PDB entry 1XVG | X-ray diffraction, 1.96 A resolution | chains C and E of the 6 polymer chains in the assembly

Chain C:
Protein: Methane monooxygenase component A beta chain
Organism: Methylococcus capsulatus
Notes: EC 1.14.13.25; fragment: beta subunit
UniProt: P18798 (MEMB_METCA); residue numbers follow UniProt; this construct covers 1-389
Chain sequence (389 residues; numbered 1 to 389; the number before each row is that of its first residue):
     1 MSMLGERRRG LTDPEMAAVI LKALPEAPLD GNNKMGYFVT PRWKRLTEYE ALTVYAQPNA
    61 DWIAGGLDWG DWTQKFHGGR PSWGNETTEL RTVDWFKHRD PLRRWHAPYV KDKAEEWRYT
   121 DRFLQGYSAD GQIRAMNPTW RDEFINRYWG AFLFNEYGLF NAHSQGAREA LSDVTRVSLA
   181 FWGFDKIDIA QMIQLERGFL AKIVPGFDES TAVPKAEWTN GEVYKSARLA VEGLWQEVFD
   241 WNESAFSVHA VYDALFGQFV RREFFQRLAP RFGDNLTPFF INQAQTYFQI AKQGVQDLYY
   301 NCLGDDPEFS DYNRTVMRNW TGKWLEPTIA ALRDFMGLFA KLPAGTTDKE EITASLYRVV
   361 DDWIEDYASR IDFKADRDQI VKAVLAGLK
Unresolved in the structure: 1
Metal / ion sites: Ca2+ site 1 near E222 (its only coordinating residue here); Ca2+ site 2 near D348 (its only coordinating residue here); Ca2+ site 3: D376, D378
Ligand contacts:
  - 2-bromoethanol (BRJ), molecule 1: L102, Q289, I290, Q293
  - 2-bromoethanol (BRJ), molecule 2: E116, N282, Q283, T286, Y287
  - 2-bromoethanol (BRJ), molecule 3: Y119, R122, F123
  - 2-bromoethanol (BRJ), molecule 4: R122, Q125, G126
  - 2-bromoethanol (BRJ), molecule 5: F184, I187, Q191

Chain E:
Protein: Methane monooxygenase component A gamma chain
Organism: Methylococcus capsulatus
Notes: EC 1.14.13.25; fragment: gamma subunit
UniProt: P11987 (MEMG_METCA); residues 1-170 here correspond to UniProt positions 0-169 (UniProt number = residue number - 1)
Chain sequence (170 residues; each row starts with the number of its first residue):
     1 MAKLGIHSND TRDAWVNKIA QLNTLEKAAE MLKQFRMDHT TPFRNSYELD NDYLWIEAKL
    61 EEKVAVLKAR AFNEVDFRHK TAFGEDAKSV LDGTVAKMNA AKDKWEAEKI HIGFRQAYKP
   121 PIMPVNYFLD GERQLGTRLM ELRNLNYYDT PLEELRKQRG VRVVHLQSPH
Unresolved in the structure: 1-2, 169-170

How chain C and chain E interact:
Residue-residue contacts (59; chain C residue first):
  D61(C) with H7(E), salt bridge; R12(E), salt bridge; W55(E)
  W62(C) with L54(E); W55(E); A58(E)
  L67(C) with H7(E), hydrogen bond (backbone-side chain)
  D68(C) with H7(E)
  W69(C) with I6(E), hydrophobic; H7(E)
  G70(C) with L54(E)
  D71(C) with Y53(E); L54(E)
  H77(C) with H111(E); L139(E); M140(E); R143(E), hydrogen bond
  G78(C) with H111(E); I112(E); R115(E); L139(E)
  G79(C) with R115(E)
  R80(C) with R115(E); E132(E)
  P81(C) with R115(E)
  N85(C) with A58(E); E61(E)
  E86(C) with R115(E), salt bridge; K119(E); P120(E); V125(E); F128(E)
  T87(C) with V125(E)
  T88(C) with V125(E)
  E89(C) with P124(E); V125(E), hydrogen bond (side chain-backbone)
  R91(C) with A58(E); E61(E), salt bridge
  Q165(C) with L129(E)
  V238(C) with N126(E)
  F239(C) with N126(E), hydrogen bond (backbone-side chain); L129(E); D130(E)
  D240(C) with N126(E), hydrogen bond (backbone-side chain)
  E243(C) with N126(E), hydrogen bond
  F309(C) with E62(E); V66(E), hydrophobic
  Y312(C) with A65(E); V66(E), hydrophobic; A69(E), hydrophobic; F77(E)
  T315(C) with A69(E)
  V316(C) with F77(E), hydrophobic
  R318(C) with E74(E)
  N319(C) with E74(E), hydrogen bond (side chain-backbone); F77(E); R78(E), hydrogen bond
  K323(C) with R78(E); N126(E)
Also at the interface, not in a pair above, chain C (32 interface residues in all): E237, E308
Also at the interface, not in a pair above, chain E (33 interface residues in all): P121, R133, N144

In short:
The interface between chain C and chain E involves 32 residues on one side and 33 on the other, with 8
hydrogen bonds and 4 salt bridges. Polar contacts include D61(C)-H7(E), D61(C)-R12(E) and E86(C)-R115(E).
Ligands of chain C: 5 copies of 2-bromoethanol.
Chain C is Methane monooxygenase component A beta chain and chain E is Methane monooxygenase component A gamma
chain, both from Methylococcus capsulatus; the structure, soluble methane monooxygenase hydroxylase:
bromoethanol soaked structure, was determined by X-ray diffraction together with 1XU3, 1XU5, 1XVB, 1XVC, 1XVD,
1XVE and 1XVF from the same study.
